PDB entry 8B95 | X-ray diffraction, 1.72 A resolution | chains A and C

Chain A:
Molecule: Peroxisome proliferator-activated receptor gamma
From: Homo sapiens
UniProt: P37231 (PPARG_HUMAN); residues 203-477 here correspond to UniProt positions 231-505 (UniProt number = residue number + 28)
Chain sequence (279 residues; row label = number of the first residue in the row):
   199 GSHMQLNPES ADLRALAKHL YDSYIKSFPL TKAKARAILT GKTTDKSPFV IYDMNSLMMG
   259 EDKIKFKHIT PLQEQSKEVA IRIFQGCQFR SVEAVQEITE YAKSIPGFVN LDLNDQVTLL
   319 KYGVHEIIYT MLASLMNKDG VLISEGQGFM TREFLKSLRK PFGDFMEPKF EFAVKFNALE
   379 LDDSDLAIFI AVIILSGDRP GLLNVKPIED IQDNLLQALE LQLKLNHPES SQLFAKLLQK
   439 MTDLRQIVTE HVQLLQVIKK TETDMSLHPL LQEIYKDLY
Unresolved in the structure: 199-200, 268-274, 461-463, 471-477
Sequence notes: expression tag (199-202)
Curated features (UniProtKB/Swiss-Prot):
  - motif: Pro-467 to Asp-475 (9aaTAD)
  - binding site (rosiglitazone): Gln-286 to Ser-289, His-323, His-449, Tyr-473
  - cross-link: Lys-224 (Glycyl lysine isopeptide (Lys-Gly) (interchain with G-Cter in ubiquitin))
Covalently attached groups: compound Q4C linked to Cys-285
Ligand contacts: Q4C (N1-[[3,4-bis(fluoranyl)phenyl]methyl]-4-chloranyl-6-fluoranyl-N3-(3-methyl-5-morpholin-4-yl-pyridin-2-yl)benzene-1,3-dicarboxamide): Phe-226, Phe-282, Gln-286, Arg-288, Ser-289, Val-290, Ala-292, Val-293, Glu-295, His-323, Ile-326, Tyr-327, Met-329, Leu-330, Leu-333, Phe-363, Met-364, His-449, Leu-453

Chain C:
Molecule: Nuclear receptor corepressor 2
UniProt: Q9Y618 (NCOR2_HUMAN); residues 2343-2365 here correspond to UniProt positions 2332-2354 (UniProt number = residue number - 11)
Chain sequence (23 residues; row label = number of the first residue in the row):
  2343 HASTNMGLEA IIRKALMGKY DQW
Unresolved in the structure: 2343-2348, 2360-2365
Curated features (UniProtKB/Swiss-Prot):
  - motif: Leu-2350 to Ile-2354 (CORNR box of ID2)
Ligand contacts: Q4C (N1-[[3,4-bis(fluoranyl)phenyl]methyl]-4-chloranyl-6-fluoranyl-N3-(3-methyl-5-morpholin-4-yl-pyridin-2-yl)benzene-1,3-dicarboxamide): Gly-2349, Leu-2350, Ile-2353

How chain A and chain C interact:
Contacting residue pairs (22; chain A residue first):
  Val-290(A) / Ile-2353(C)  hydrophobic
  Val-293(A) / Leu-2350(C)  hydrophobic
  Val-293(A) / Ile-2353(C)  hydrophobic
  Val-293(A) / Ile-2354(C)  hydrophobic
  Gln-294(A) / Ile-2353(C)
  Thr-297(A) / Ala-2357(C)
  Thr-297(A) / Leu-2358(C)
  Lys-301(A) / Ala-2357(C)  hydrogen bond (side chain-backbone)
  Lys-301(A) / Leu-2358(C)  hydrogen bond (side chain-backbone)
  Leu-311(A) / Leu-2358(C)  hydrophobic
  Asn-312(A) / Arg-2355(C)  hydrogen bond
  Gln-314(A) / Leu-2358(C)
  Val-315(A) / Glu-2351(C)
  Val-315(A) / Arg-2355(C)
  Val-315(A) / Leu-2358(C)  hydrophobic
  Leu-318(A) / Ile-2354(C)  hydrophobic
  Lys-319(A) / Glu-2351(C)  salt bridge
  Lys-319(A) / Ile-2354(C)
  Val-322(A) / Leu-2350(C)  hydrophobic
  Leu-468(A) / Lys-2356(C)
  Leu-469(A) / Gly-2349(C)
  Leu-469(A) / Ile-2353(C)  hydrophobic
Interface residues without a listed pair, chain A (16 interface residues in all): Phe-306, His-323
Interface residues without a listed pair, chain C (10 interface residues in all): Met-2359

Summary:
16 residues of chain A face 10 of chain C across their interface, with 3 hydrogen bonds and 1 salt bridge.
Polar pairs include Lys-319(A)/Glu-2351(C), Lys-301(A)/Ala-2357(C) and Lys-301(A)/Leu-2358(C). Bound to chain
C: compound Q4C. Compound Q4C is covalently linked to Cys-285(A).
Chain A is Peroxisome proliferator-activated receptor gamma (Homo sapiens) and chain C is Nuclear receptor
corepressor 2; the structure, Crystal structure of PPARG and NCOR2 with BAY-9683, an inverse agonist, was
determined by X-ray diffraction, deposited together with 8B8W, 8B8X, 8B8Y, 8B8Z, 8B90, 8B91 and 3 further
entries.
